Entry 6T9Z (X-ray diffraction, 1.12 A resolution); this record covers chain A.

# Chain A
Molecule: Carbonic anhydrase 2
Organism: Homo sapiens
Notes: EC 4.2.1.1
UniProtKB: P00918 (CAH2_HUMAN); residues 1-260 here = UniProt positions 1-260
Sequence (260 residues; each row starts with the number of its first residue):
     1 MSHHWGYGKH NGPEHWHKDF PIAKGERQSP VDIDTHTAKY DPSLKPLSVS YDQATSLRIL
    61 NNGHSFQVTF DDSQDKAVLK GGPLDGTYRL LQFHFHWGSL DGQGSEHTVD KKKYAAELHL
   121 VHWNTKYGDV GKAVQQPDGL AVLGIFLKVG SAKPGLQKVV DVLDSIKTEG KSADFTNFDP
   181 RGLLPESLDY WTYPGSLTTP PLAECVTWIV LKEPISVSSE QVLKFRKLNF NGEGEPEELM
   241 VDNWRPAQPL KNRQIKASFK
Unresolved in the structure: 1-3
Sequence notes: engineered mutation Ser-65 (Ala in P00918), Gln-67 (Asn in P00918), Thr-69 (Glu in P00918), Leu-91 (Ile in P00918), Val-130 (Phe in P00918), Glu-169 (Lys in P00918), Ala-203 (Leu in P00918)
Bound ions: Zn2+: His-94, His-96, His-119 (together with Nidocarborane)
Ligand contacts: Nidocarborane (MYW): Gln-67, Leu-91, Gln-92, His-94, His-96, Glu-106, His-119, Val-121, Val-130, Val-134, Leu-140, Val-142, Ser-196, Leu-197, Thr-198, Thr-199, Trp-208
Swiss-Prot annotation at these positions:
  - active site: His-64 (Proton donor/acceptor)
  - binding site (Zn(2+)): His-94, His-96, His-119
  - binding site (substrate): Thr-198, Thr-199
  - site: Tyr-7 (Fine-tunes the proton-transfer properties of H-64), Asn-62 (Fine-tunes the proton-transfer properties of H-64), Gln-92 (Involved in the binding of some activators, including histamine and L-histidine)
  - modified residue: Ser-2 (N-acetylserine), Ser-165 (Phosphoserine), Ser-172 (Phosphoserine)
  - natural variant: Lys-18 (K18E: In Jogjakarta), Gln-92 (Q92P: In OPTB3), His-94 (H94Y: In OPTB3 loss of activity), His-107 (H107Y: In OPTB3), Gly-144 (G144R: In OPTB3), Pro-236 (P236H: In Melbourne)
  - mutagenesis: Trp-5 (W5A: Impaired activity, not rescued by 4-methylimidazole (4-MI); when associated with W-64), Tyr-7 (Y7F: Enhanced activity; Y7H: Reduced proton transfer rate), Asn-62 (N62A: Reduced activity; N62D: Strongly reduced activity; N62H: Reduced proton transfer; when associated with A-64; N62L: Reduced activity; N62T: Reduced activity; N62V: Reduced activity), His-64 (H64A: Reduced CO(2) hydrase activity, rescued by 4-methylimidazole (4-MI). Reduced proton transfer; when associated with H-62. Enhanced proton transfer; when associated with H-67 ...), His-94 (H94C/D/E/N/Q: Strongly reduced CO(2) hydrase and p-nitrophenyl acetate esterase activities, impaired stability of zinc binding), Glu-106 (E106A/Q: Strongly reduced CO(2) hydrase activity; E106D: Normal CO(2) hydrase activity), Glu-117 (E117Q: Strongly reduced activity and sulfonamide affinity), His-119 (H119D/N/Q: Reduced activity; H119E: Strongly reduced activity), Val-121 (V121A/G/I/L/S: Reduced CO(2) hydrase and p-nitrophenyl acetate esterase activities; V121K/R: Strongly reduced CO(2) hydrase and p-nitrophenyl acetate esterase activities), Val-142 (V142F/Y: Strongly impaired activity; V142G: Weakly impaired activity; V142H: Impaired activity), Leu-197 (L197A: Reduced CO(2) hydrase activity; L197E/H/R: Strongly reduced CO(2) hydrase activity; L197F: Normal activity), Thr-198 (T198A/C/H/P: Strongly reduced activity; T198D/E: Strongly reduced activity, but enhanced zinc affinity; T198S/V: Reduced activity), 2 further mutagenesis entries in UniProt

# Overview
Ligands of chain A: Nidocarborane. His-94, His-96 and His-119 form the Zn2+ site. Curated annotation (UniProt)
lists active-site residue His-64, 3 Zn2+-binding residues, substrate-binding residues Thr-198 and Thr-199 and
14 mutagenesis sites.
Chain A is Carbonic anhydrase 2 (Homo sapiens); the structure, Nidocarborane inhibitor of Carbonic Anhydrase
IX, was determined by X-ray diffraction (same publication as 6T7U).
